PDB entry 6VLW | X-ray diffraction, 3.42 A resolution | chains H and L of the 3 polymer chains in the assembly

[Chain H]
Name: VRC01 Fab Heavy Chain
Source organism: Homo sapiens
Notes: antibody fragment or engineered binder
Amino-acid sequence (227 residues; numbered 1 to 219 plus 8 insertion-coded residues; the number before each row is that of its first residue; a row labelled like 82A-82C holds insertion residues (82A, then the next letters in order)):
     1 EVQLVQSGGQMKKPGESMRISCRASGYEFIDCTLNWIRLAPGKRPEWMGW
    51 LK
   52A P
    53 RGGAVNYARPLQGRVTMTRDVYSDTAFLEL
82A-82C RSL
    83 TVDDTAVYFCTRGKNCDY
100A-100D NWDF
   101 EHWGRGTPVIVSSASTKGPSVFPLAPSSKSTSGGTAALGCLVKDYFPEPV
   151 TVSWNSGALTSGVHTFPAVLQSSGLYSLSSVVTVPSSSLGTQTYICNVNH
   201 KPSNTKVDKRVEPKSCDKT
Disordered / not traced: 129-133, 215-219
Modified / non-standard residues: Glu1 (pyroglutamic acid; PCA)
Disulfide bonds: Cys22-Cys92, Cys32-Cys98, Cys140-Cys196

[Chain L]
Name: VRC01 Fab Light Chain
Source organism: Homo sapiens
Notes: antibody fragment or engineered binder
Amino-acid sequence (210 residues; row label = number of the first residue in the row; note: 6 numbers in that range are skipped by the numbering (no residue carries them; nothing is unmodelled there)):
     1 EIVLTQSPGTLSLSPGETAIISCRTSQYGS
    33 LAWYQQRPGQAPRLVIYSGSTRAAGIPDRFSGSRWGPDYNLTISNLESGD
    83 FGVYYCQQY
    96 EFFGQGTKVQVDIKRTVAAPSVFIFPPSDEQLKSGTASVVCLLNNFYPRE
   146 AKVQWKVDNALQSGNSQESVTEQDSKDSTYSLSSTLTLSKADYEKHKVYA
   196 CEVTHQGLSSPVTKSFNRGEC
Disulfide bonds: Cys23-Cys88, Cys136-Cys196
Glycans and other covalent adducts: N-acetylglucosamine (NAG) linked to Asn72

[Chain H / chain L interface]
Pairs across the interface (62; chain H residue first):
  Ile37(H) - Phe98(L)  hydrophobic
  Leu39(H) - Gln38(L)
  Leu39(H) - Pro44(L)  hydrophobic
  Arg44(H) - Phe98(L)
  Arg44(H) - Gly99(L)
  Arg44(H) - Gln100(L)
  Pro45(H) - Tyr87(L)
  Pro45(H) - Phe98(L)
  Trp47(H) - Glu96(L)
  Phe91(H) - Ala43(L)  hydrophobic
  Phe91(H) - Pro44(L)
  Lys96(H) - Tyr49(L)
  Tyr100(H) - Ser30(L)
  Tyr100(H) - Tyr91(L)
  Trp100B(H) - Tyr36(L)
  Trp100B(H) - Gln89(L)  hydrogen bond (backbone-side chain)
  Trp100B(H) - Tyr91(L)
  Trp100B(H) - Glu96(L)
  Asp100C(H) - Ala34(L)
  Asp100C(H) - Tyr36(L)
  Asp100C(H) - Tyr49(L)
  Phe100D(H) - Tyr36(L)  hydrogen bond (backbone-side chain)
  Phe100D(H) - Leu46(L)
  Phe100D(H) - Gln89(L)
  Glu101(H) - Leu46(L)
  Glu101(H) - Ala56(L)
  Trp103(H) - Tyr36(L)
  Trp103(H) - Pro44(L)  hydrophobic
  Gly104(H) - Ala43(L)
  Phe122(H) - Ser123(L)
  Phe122(H) - Glu125(L)
  Phe122(H) - Gln126(L)
  Phe122(H) - Ser129(L)
  Pro123(H) - Ser123(L)
  Leu124(H) - Phe120(L)  hydrophobic
  Leu124(H) - Val135(L)  hydrophobic
  Ala125(H) - Phe120(L)
  Ala137(H) - Phe118(L)  hydrophobic
  Ala137(H) - Phe120(L)
  Leu141(H) - Ser133(L)
  Lys143(H) - Gln126(L)
  Lys143(H) - Ser133(L)
  His164(H) - Asn139(L)
  His164(H) - Asn140(L)  hydrogen bond
  His164(H) - Ser176(L)  hydrogen bond
  Phe166(H) - Leu137(L)  hydrophobic
  Phe166(H) - Ser164(L)
  Phe166(H) - Ser176(L)
  Phe166(H) - Leu177(L)
  Phe166(H) - Ser178(L)
  Pro167(H) - Ser164(L)  hydrogen bond (backbone-side chain)
  Pro167(H) - Val165(L)
  Val169(H) - Gln162(L)
  Val169(H) - Glu163(L)
  Val169(H) - Ser164(L)
  Leu170(H) - Gln162(L)  hydrogen bond (backbone-side chain)
  Gln171(H) - Gln162(L)
  Ser179(H) - Ser178(L)
  Ser179(H) - Thr180(L)
  Val181(H) - Leu137(L)  hydrophobic
  Thr183(H) - Asn139(L)
  Lys209(H) - Glu125(L)  salt bridge
Interface residues without a listed pair, chain H (37 interface residues in all): Lys43, Arg105, Val121, Pro126, Thr135, Leu138
Interface residues without a listed pair, chain L (40 interface residues in all): Leu4, Ser50, Thr166, Asp169, Thr182

[In short]
The interface between chain H and chain L involves 37 residues on one side and 40 on the other; the contacts
include 6 hydrogen bonds and 1 salt bridge. Among the polar pairs are Lys209(H)-Glu125(L), Phe100D(H)-Tyr36(L)
and Trp100B(H)-Gln89(L). Covalently linked N-acetylglucosamine: at Asn72(L).
Here chain H is VRC01 Fab Heavy Chain and chain L is VRC01 Fab Light Chain, both from Homo sapiens. Entry 6VLW
(Crystal Structure of 426cOD in Complex with VRC01 Fab) was determined by X-ray diffraction.
